5DAP - chain A; structure by X-ray diffraction, 1.70 A resolution.

Chain A:
Name: Phytanoyl-CoA dioxygenase family protein (AFU_orthologue AFUA_8G00230)
Source organism: Emericella nidulans (strain FGSC A4 / ATCC 38163 / CBS 112.46 / NRRL 194 / M139)
Reference sequence: Q5AR53 (Q5AR53_EMENI); residues 2-308 here correspond to UniProt positions 110-416 (UniProt number = residue number + 108)
Amino-acid sequence (308 residues; row label = number of the first residue in the row):
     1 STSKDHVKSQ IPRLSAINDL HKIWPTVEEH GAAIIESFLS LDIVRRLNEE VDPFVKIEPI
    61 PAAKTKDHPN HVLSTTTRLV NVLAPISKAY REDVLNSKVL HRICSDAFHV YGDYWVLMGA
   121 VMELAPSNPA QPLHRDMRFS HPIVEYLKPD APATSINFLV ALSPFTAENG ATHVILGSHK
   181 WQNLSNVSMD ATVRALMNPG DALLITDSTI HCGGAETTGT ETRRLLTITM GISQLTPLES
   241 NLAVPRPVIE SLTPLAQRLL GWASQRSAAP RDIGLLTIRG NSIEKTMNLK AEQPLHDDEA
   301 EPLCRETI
Disordered / not traced: 1-7, 296-308
Differences from the reference sequence: expression tag (1)
Ion coordination: Ni2+: His134, Asp136, His211 (together with 2-oxoglutaric acid)
Ligand contacts: 2-oxoglutaric acid (AKG): Leu73, Met122, Leu124, Gln131, His134, Asp136, Leu159, Phe165, Thr172, His211, Cys212, Gly213, Arg223, Leu225
From the paper describing this entry:
  - Ni2+ coordination: His134, Asp136, His211

Overview:
Chain A binds 2-oxoglutaric acid. The Ni2+ site is built by His134, Asp136 and His211. The paper reports Ni2+
coordination by His134, Asp136 and His211.
Chain A is Phytanoyl-CoA dioxygenase family protein (AFU_orthologue AFUA_8G00230) (Emericella nidulans (strain
FGSC A4 / ATCC 38163 / CBS 112.46 / NRRL 194 / M139)); the structure, Fe(II)/(alpha)ketoglutarate-dependent
dioxygenase AsqJ, was determined by X-ray diffraction together with 5DAQ, 5DAV, 5DAW and 5DAX from the same
study.
